Entry 7K9C (X-ray diffraction, 1.00 A resolution); this record covers chain A.

== Chain A ==
Protein: OLE-associated protein B
Source organism: Bacillus halodurans (strain ATCC BAA-125 / DSM 18197 / FERM 7344 / JCM 9153 / C-125)
UniProt: Q9KGD7 (Q9KGD7_BACHD); residues 5-102 here = UniProt positions 5-102
Sequence (98 residues; each row starts with the number of its first residue):
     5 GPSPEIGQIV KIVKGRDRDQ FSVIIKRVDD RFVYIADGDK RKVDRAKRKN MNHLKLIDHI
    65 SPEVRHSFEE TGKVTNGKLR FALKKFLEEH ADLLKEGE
Disordered / not traced: 5
What the authors report for this chain:
  - mutagenesis - G19S, H57Y: decreased binding to OLE RNA (citing earlier work)

== Overview ==
The paper reports that G19S and H57Y reduce binding to OLE RNA.
Chain A is OLE-associated protein B (Bacillus halodurans (strain ATCC BAA-125 / DSM 18197 / FERM 7344 / JCM
9153 / C-125)); the structure, Crystal structure of Bacillus halodurans OapB (iodine-derivative) at 1.0 A, was
determined by X-ray diffraction, deposited together with 7K9B, 7K9D and 7K9E.
